Entry 8H64 (X-ray diffraction, 2.35 A resolution); this record covers chains A and B.

Chain A:
Protein: Internalin A
Source organism: Listeria monocytogenes serovar 1/2a
UniProtKB: P0DJM0 (INLA_LISMO); residue numbers follow UniProt; this construct covers 36-496
Chain sequence (462 residues; each row starts with the number of its first residue):
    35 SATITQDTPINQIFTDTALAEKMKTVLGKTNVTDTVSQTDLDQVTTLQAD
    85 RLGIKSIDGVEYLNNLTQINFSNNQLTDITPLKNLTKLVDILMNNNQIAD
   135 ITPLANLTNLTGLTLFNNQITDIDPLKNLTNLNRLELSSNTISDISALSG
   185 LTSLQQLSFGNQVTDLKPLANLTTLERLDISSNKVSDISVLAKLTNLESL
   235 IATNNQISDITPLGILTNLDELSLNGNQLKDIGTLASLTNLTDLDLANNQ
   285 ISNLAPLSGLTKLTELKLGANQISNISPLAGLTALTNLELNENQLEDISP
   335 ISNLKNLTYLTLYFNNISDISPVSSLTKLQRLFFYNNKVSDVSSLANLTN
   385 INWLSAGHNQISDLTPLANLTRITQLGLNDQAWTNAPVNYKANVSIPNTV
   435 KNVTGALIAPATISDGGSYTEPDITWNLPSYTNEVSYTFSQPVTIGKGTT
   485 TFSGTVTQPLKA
Not modelled in the structure: 35-39
Construct notes: expression tag (35)
Swiss-Prot annotation at these positions:
  - natural variant: Thr51 (T51A: In strain: EGD-SmR / Serovar 1/2a), Val94 (V94L: In strain: EGD-SmR / Serovar 1/2a, F4233 /Serotype 1/2b and 3 more), Asn118 (N118D: In strain: EGD-SmR / Serovar 1/2a, F4233 /Serotype 1/2b and 3 more), Thr142 (T142S: In strain: F5782 / Serotype 4b and H4), Ser187 (S187N: In strain: EGD-SmR / Serovar 1/2a, F4233 /Serotype 1/2b and 2 more), Phe193 (F193L: In strain: F5782 / Serotype 4b, F4233 /Serotype 1/2b and 1 more), Leu253 (L253W: In strain: F4233 / Serotype 1/2b and F6789 /Serotype 1/2b), Ser292 (S292P: In strain: F4233 / Serotype 1/2b and F5782 /Serotype 4b; S292R: In strain: F6789 / Serotype 1/2b), Asn321 (N321S: In strain: H4), Asn381 (N381S: In strain: H4), Ala416 (A416E: In strain: F4233 / Serotype 1/2b, F6789 /Serotype 1/2b and 1 more), Thr454 (T454A: In strain: EGD-SmR / Serovar 1/2a and H4), 2 further natural variant entries in UniProt
  - mutagenesis: Phe150 (F150A: No longer binds human cadherin-1 (CDH1) domain 1), Ser192 (S192N: 40-fold increased affinity for human CDH1 domain 1. 6700-fold increased affinity for CDH1, better adhesion to human Caco cells, 1000-fold more virulent in mice; when associated with S-369), Gly194 (G194SS: Increased affinity for human CDH1 domain 1), Tyr343 (Y343A: No longer binds human CDH1 domain 1), Tyr347 (Y347A: Decreased affinity for human CDH1 domain 1), Phe367 (F367A: No longer binds human CDH1 domain 1), Tyr369 (Y369A: Increased affinity for human CDH1 domain 1; Y369S: 170-fold increased affinity for human CDH1 domain 1 ...), Trp387 (W387A: No longer binds human CDH1 domain 1)

Chain B:
Protein: Anti-internalin A VHH24
Source organism: Lama glama
Chain sequence (123 residues; each row starts with the number of its first residue):
     1 EVQLVESGGGLVQPGGSLRLSCAASGFTLDRYAIGWFRQAPGKEREGVSV
    51 ISDTITAYRNSVKGRFTISRDNAKNTVYLQMNRLKPEDTAIYYCAVRDRG
   101 RVYSSTWSGFGSWGQGTQVTISS
Not modelled in the structure: 1, 123
Cystine bridges: Cys22-Cys94

How chain A and chain B interact:
Pairs across the interface (54):
  Asn238(A) with Arg31(B), hydrogen bond
  Asn239(A) with Arg31(B), hydrogen bond (backbone-side chain)
  Asn259(A) with Gly100(B), hydrogen bond (side chain-backbone)
  Gly260(A) with Arg31(B), hydrogen bond (backbone-side chain)
  Asn261(A) with Arg31(B)
  Gln262(A) with Arg31(B)
  Ala281(A) with Gly100(B)
  Asn282(A) with Asp30(B); Arg31(B), hydrogen bond (side chain-backbone); Asp98(B); Arg99(B); Gly100(B)
  Ala304(A) with Arg99(B)
  Gln306(A) with Asp53(B), hydrogen bond
  Glu323(A) with Val102(B)
  Asn325(A) with Val102(B)
  Glu326(A) with Ser52(B), hydrogen bond; Arg99(B)
  Gln328(A) with Asp53(B)
  Tyr347(A) with Arg101(B); Val102(B); Tyr103(B), hydrogen bond (side chain-backbone)
  Phe348(A) with Val50(B), hydrophobic; Ser52(B); Ile55(B)
  Asn349(A) with Ile55(B)
  Asn350(A) with Ile55(B)
  Phe367(A) with Tyr103(B); Ser104(B)
  Tyr369(A) with Arg97(B), hydrogen bond; Tyr103(B), hydrogen bond (side chain-backbone); Ser104(B); Ser105(B), hydrogen bond (side chain-backbone); Thr106(B)
  Asn370(A) with Ile55(B); Thr56(B), hydrogen bond (side chain-backbone); Ala57(B)
  Trp387(A) with Ser104(B)
  Ser389(A) with Ser104(B), hydrogen bond (side chain-backbone)
  His392(A) with Ala57(B); Tyr58(B); Lys63(B); Thr106(B); Trp107(B)
  Asp414(A) with Tyr58(B); Arg59(B); Asn60(B), hydrogen bond (side chain-backbone); Lys63(B), hydrogen bond (backbone-side chain)
  Gln415(A) with Asn60(B); Lys63(B)
  Ala416(A) with Lys63(B)
  Thr472(A) with Asn60(B)
  Gly488(A) with Asn60(B), hydrogen bond (backbone-side chain)
  Thr489(A) with Asn60(B), hydrogen bond
Other interface residues (no listed pair), chain A (37 interface residues in all): Gln240, Gly303, Asn305, Asn327, Thr345, Phe473, Ser487
Other interface residues (no listed pair), chain B (24 interface residues in all): Ala33

Summary:
The interface between chain A and chain B involves 37 residues on one side and 24 on the other; the contacts
include 17 hydrogen bonds. Among the polar pairs are Asn238(A)-Arg31(B), Asn239(A)-Arg31(B) and
Asn259(A)-Gly100(B). UniProt lists 8 mutagenesis sites on chain A.
Chain A is Internalin A (Listeria monocytogenes serovar 1/2a) and chain B is Anti-internalin A VHH24 (Lama
glama); the structure, Crystal structure of Internalin A from Listeria monocytogenes with nanobody VHH24
bound, was determined by X-ray diffraction together with 8H63 from the same study.
